7VIK - chains C and G of the 14 polymer chains in the assembly; structure by electron microscopy, 3.76 A resolution.

[Chain C (and G)]
Name: Major capsid protein
Organism: Escherichia phage lambda
Notes: chain G of this document is another copy of the same molecule, construct and numbering; everything in this record applies to it too
UniProt: P03713 (CAPSD_LAMBD); numbering as in UniProt (aligned over 1-341)
Sequence (341 residues; each row starts with the number of its first residue):
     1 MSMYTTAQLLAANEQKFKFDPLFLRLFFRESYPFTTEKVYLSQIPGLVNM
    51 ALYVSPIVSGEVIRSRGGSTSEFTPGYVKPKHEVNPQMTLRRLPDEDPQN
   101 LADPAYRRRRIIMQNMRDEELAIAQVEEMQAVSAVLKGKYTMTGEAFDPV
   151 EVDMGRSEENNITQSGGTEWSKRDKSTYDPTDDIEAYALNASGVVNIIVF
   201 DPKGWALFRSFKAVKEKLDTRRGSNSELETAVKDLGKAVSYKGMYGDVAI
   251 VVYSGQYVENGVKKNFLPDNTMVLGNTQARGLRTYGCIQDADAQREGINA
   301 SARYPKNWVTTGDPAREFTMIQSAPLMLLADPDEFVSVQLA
Unresolved in the structure: 1-2

[Chain C / chain G interface]
Contacting residue pairs (22; chain C residue first):
  Met3(C) - Thr70(G)  hydrogen bond
  Pro86(C) - Gln294(G)
  Thr89(C) - Gln294(G)  hydrogen bond
  Leu90(C) - Cys287(G)  hydrophobic
  Leu90(C) - Gln289(G)
  Arg91(C) - Glu37(G)  salt bridge
  Asp103(C) - Asn299(G)
  Pro104(C) - Thr35(G)
  Pro104(C) - Asn299(G)
  Ala105(C) - Asn299(G)
  Arg108(C) - Gln294(G)  hydrogen bond (side chain-backbone)
  Arg108(C) - Arg295(G)
  Arg109(C) - Gln294(G)
  Val309(C) - Asp292(G)
  Val309(C) - Arg295(G)
  Gly312(C) - Trp308(G)
  Asp313(C) - Lys79(G)
  Asp313(C) - Lys81(G)
  Asp313(C) - Trp308(G)
  Asp313(C) - Met320(G)
  Ala315(C) - Ala291(G)
  Glu317(C) - Arg295(G)  salt bridge
Interface residues without a listed pair, chain C (17 interface residues in all): Thr311, Arg316
Interface residues without a listed pair, chain G (17 interface residues in all): Asp290, Val309, Thr310

[In short]
Chain C and chain G each contribute 17 residues to their interface, with 3 hydrogen bonds and 2 salt bridges.
Polar pairs include Arg91(C)-Glu37(G), Glu317(C)-Arg295(G) and Met3(C)-Thr70(G).
Chain C and chain G are both Major capsid protein (Escherichia phage lambda); the structure, Asymmetric unit
of cryoEM structure of bacteriophage lambda capsid at 3.76 Angstrom, was determined by electron microscopy
together with 7VI9, 7VIA and 7VII from the same study.
